Entry 8UDT (X-ray diffraction, 2.83 A resolution); this record covers chain A.

[Chain A]
Name: Fibroblast growth factor receptor 3
From: Homo sapiens
Notes: EC 2.7.10.1; fragment: kinase domain
UniProtKB: P22607 (FGFR3_HUMAN); aligned to UniProt positions 455-756 over residues 455-756
Amino-acid sequence (297 residues; numbered 454 to 762; 12 numbers in that range are skipped by the numbering (no residue carries them; nothing is unmodelled there); the number before each row is that of its first residue):
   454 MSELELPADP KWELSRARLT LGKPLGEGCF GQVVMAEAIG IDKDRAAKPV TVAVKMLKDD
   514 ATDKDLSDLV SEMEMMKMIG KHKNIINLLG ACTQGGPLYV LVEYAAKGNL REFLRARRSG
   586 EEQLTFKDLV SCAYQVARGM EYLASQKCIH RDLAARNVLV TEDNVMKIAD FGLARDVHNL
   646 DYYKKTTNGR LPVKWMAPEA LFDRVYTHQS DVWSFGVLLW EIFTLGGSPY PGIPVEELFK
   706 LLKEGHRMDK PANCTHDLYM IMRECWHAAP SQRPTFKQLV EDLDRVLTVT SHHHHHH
Disordered / not traced: 454-456, 652-655, 757-762
Differences from the reference sequence: initiating methionine (454); engineered mutation Ser572 (Pro584 in P22607), Gly573 (Pro585 in P22607); expression tag (757-762)
Covalent attachments: kin-3248 (WGF) linked to Cys482
Residues lining bound ligands:
  - D-malate (MLT), molecule 1: Glu466, Leu467, Ser468, Arg471, Ile492, Gly493, Ile494
  - D-malate (MLT), molecule 2: Glu466, Leu467, Ser468, Arg469, Ala470
  - kin-3248 (WGF; 3-[(1-cyclopropyl-4,6-difluoro-1H-benzimidazol-5-yl)ethynyl]-1-[(3R,5R)-5-(methoxymethyl)-1-propanoylpyrrolidin-3-yl]-5-(methylamino)-1H-pyrazole-4-carboxamide): Leu478, Gly479, Gly481, Val486, Ala506, Lys508, Leu522, Glu525, Met526, Met529, Ile539, Val553, Val555, Glu556, Tyr557, Ala558, Gly561, Leu624, Ala634, Asp635

[In short]
Bound to chain A: D-malate. Kin-3248 is covalently linked to Cys482.
Chain A is Fibroblast growth factor receptor 3 (Homo sapiens); the structure, The X-RAY co-crystal structure
of human FGFR3 and KIN-3248, was determined by X-ray diffraction, deposited together with 8UDU and 8UDV.
